4Y70 - chains A and G of the 32 polymer chains in the assembly; structure by X-ray diffraction, 2.40 A resolution.

# Chain A
Molecule: Proteasome subunit alpha type-2
From: Saccharomyces cerevisiae
Notes: EC 3.4.25.1
Reference sequence: P23639 (PSA2_YEAST); residues 1-250 here = UniProt positions 1-250
Amino-acid sequence (250 residues; each row starts with the number of its first residue):
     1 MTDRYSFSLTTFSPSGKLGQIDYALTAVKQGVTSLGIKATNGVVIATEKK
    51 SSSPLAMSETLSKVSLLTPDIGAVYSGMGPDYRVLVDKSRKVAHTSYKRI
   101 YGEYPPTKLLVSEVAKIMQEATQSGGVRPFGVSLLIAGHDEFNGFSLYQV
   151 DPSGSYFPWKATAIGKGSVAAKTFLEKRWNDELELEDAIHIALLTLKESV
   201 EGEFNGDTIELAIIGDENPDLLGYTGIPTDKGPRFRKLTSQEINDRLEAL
Curated features (UniProtKB/Swiss-Prot):
  - cross-link: Lys108 (Glycyl lysine isopeptide (Lys-Gly) (interchain with G-Cter in ubiquitin))

# Chain G
Molecule: Proteasome subunit alpha type-1
From: Saccharomyces cerevisiae
Notes: EC 3.4.25.1
Reference sequence: P21243 (PSA1_YEAST); residues -8 to 243 here correspond to UniProt positions 1-252 (UniProt number = residue number + 9)
Amino-acid sequence (252 residues; row label = number of the first residue in the row; numbers below 1 keep their minus sign (Met-8 is residue -8)):
    -8 MSGAAAASAAGYDRHITIFSPEGRLYQVEYAFKATNQTNINSLAVRGKDC
    42 TVVISQKKVPDKLLDPTTVSYIFCISRTIGMVVNGPIPDARNAALRAKAE
    92 AAEFRYKYGYDMPCDVLAKRMANLSQIYTQRAYMRPLGVILTFVSVDEEL
   142 GPSIYKTDPAGYYVGYKATATGPKQQEITTNLENHFKKSKIDHINEESWE
   192 KVVEFAITHMIDALGTEFSKNDLEVGVATKDKFFTLSAENIEERLVAIAE
   242 QD
Unresolved in the structure: -8 to 1, 243
Metal / ion sites: Mg2+: Thr8, Tyr119, Arg122, Met125

# Interface between chain A and chain G
Contacting residue pairs - 66 pairs, chain A then chain G:
  Asp3(A) - Tyr124(G)
  Tyr5(A) - Ile7(G)
  Tyr5(A) - Ala123(G)  hydrophobic
  Tyr5(A) - Tyr124(G)  hydrophobic
  Leu9(A) - Ile9(G)  hydrophobic
  Leu9(A) - Ala123(G)  hydrophobic
  Gln20(A) - Ile9(G)
  Gln20(A) - Phe10(G)  hydrogen bond (side chain-backbone)
  Tyr23(A) - Phe10(G)  hydrophobic
  Tyr23(A) - Ser11(G)
  Tyr23(A) - Pro12(G)  hydrophobic
  Tyr23(A) - Gly14(G)
  Ala24(A) - Phe10(G)  hydrophobic
  Thr26(A) - Pro12(G)
  Thr26(A) - Glu13(G)
  Ala27(A) - Gly14(G)
  Ser52(A) - Tyr153(G)  hydrogen bond
  Ser53(A) - Thr170(G)
  Pro54(A) - Lys158(G)
  Pro54(A) - Glu174(G)
  Leu55(A) - Tyr157(G)
  Leu55(A) - Lys158(G)  hydrogen bond (backbone-backbone)
  Leu55(A) - Ala159(G)
  Leu55(A) - Thr170(G)
  Leu55(A) - Leu173(G)  hydrophobic
  Leu55(A) - Glu174(G)
  Leu55(A) - Phe177(G)  hydrophobic
  Ala56(A) - Gly156(G)
  Ala56(A) - Tyr157(G)  hydrophobic
  Met57(A) - Arg37(G)
  Met57(A) - Val155(G)
  Met57(A) - Gly156(G)  hydrogen bond (backbone-backbone)
  Met57(A) - Tyr157(G)
  Met57(A) - Lys158(G)
  Thr60(A) - Tyr146(G)
  Thr60(A) - Val155(G)
  Thr60(A) - Gly156(G)  hydrogen bond (side chain-backbone)
  Leu61(A) - Tyr153(G)  hydrophobic
  Leu61(A) - Val155(G)  hydrophobic
  Met78(A) - Phe10(G)  hydrophobic
  Met78(A) - Leu16(G)  hydrophobic
  Pro80(A) - Gln117(G)
  Pro80(A) - Ala151(G)
  Pro80(A) - Gly152(G)
  Pro80(A) - Tyr153(G)
  Asp81(A) - Gln117(G)
  Arg83(A) - Ala113(G)  hydrogen bond (side chain-backbone)
  Arg83(A) - Asn114(G)
  Arg83(A) - Gly152(G)  hydrogen bond (side chain-backbone)
  Arg83(A) - Tyr154(G)
  Val84(A) - Asn114(G)
  Val84(A) - Gln117(G)
  Asp87(A) - Lys110(G)  salt bridge
  Asp87(A) - Asn114(G)
  Gly126(A) - Arg122(G)
  Gly126(A) - Ala123(G)  hydrogen bond (backbone-backbone)
  Val127(A) - Gln121(G)
  Val127(A) - Arg122(G)
  Arg128(A) - Thr8(G)
  Arg128(A) - Phe10(G)
  Arg128(A) - Leu16(G)
  Arg128(A) - Thr120(G)  hydrogen bond (side chain-backbone)
  Arg128(A) - Gln121(G)  hydrogen bond (backbone-backbone)
  Pro129(A) - Phe10(G)
  Phe130(A) - Gln121(G)
  Gly131(A) - Phe10(G)
Interface residues without a listed pair, chain A (30 interface residues in all): Thr2, Ala121

# In short
30 residues of chain A and 33 residues of chain G are in contact, with 10 hydrogen bonds and 1 salt bridge.
Polar pairs include Asp87(A)-Lys110(G), Gln20(A)-Phe10(G) and Ser52(A)-Tyr153(G). The Mg2+ site is built by
Thr8(G), Tyr119(G), Arg122(G) and Met125(G).
Here chain A is Proteasome subunit alpha type-2 and chain G is Proteasome subunit alpha type-1, both from
Saccharomyces cerevisiae. Entry 4Y70 (Yeast 20S proteasome in complex with Ac-LAV-ep) was determined by X-ray
diffraction, deposited together with 4Y69, 4Y6A, 4Y6V, 4Y6Z, 4Y74, 4Y75 and 34 further entries.
